Entry 8UFR (X-ray diffraction, 1.87 A resolution); this record covers chains A and B.

# Chain A (and B)
Protein: Nitric oxide synthase, endothelial
From: Homo sapiens
Notes: EC 1.14.13.39; chain B of this document is another copy of the same molecule, construct and numbering; everything in this record applies to it too
UniProt: P29474 (NOS3_HUMAN), isoform P29474-3; residues 41-480 here = UniProt positions 41-480
Amino-acid sequence (440 residues; numbered 41 to 480; the number before each row is that of its first residue):
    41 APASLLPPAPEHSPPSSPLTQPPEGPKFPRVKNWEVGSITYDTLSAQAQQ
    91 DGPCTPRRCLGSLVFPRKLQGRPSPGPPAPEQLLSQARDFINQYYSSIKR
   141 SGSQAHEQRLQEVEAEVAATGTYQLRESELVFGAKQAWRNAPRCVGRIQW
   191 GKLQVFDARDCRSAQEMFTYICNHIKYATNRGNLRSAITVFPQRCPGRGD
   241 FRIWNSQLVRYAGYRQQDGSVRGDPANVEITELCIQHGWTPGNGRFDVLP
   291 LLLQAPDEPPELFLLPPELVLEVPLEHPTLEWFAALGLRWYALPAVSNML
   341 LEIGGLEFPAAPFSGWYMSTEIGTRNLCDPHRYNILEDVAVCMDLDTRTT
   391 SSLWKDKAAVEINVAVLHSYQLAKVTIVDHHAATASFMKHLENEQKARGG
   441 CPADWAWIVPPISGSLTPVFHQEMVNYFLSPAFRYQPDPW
Disordered / not traced: 41-67, 108-119 (chain B: 41-67, 107-118)
Sequence notes: variant Glu298 (Asp in P29474)
Ion coordination: Zn2+: Cys94, Cys99 (shared with Cys94(B), Cys99(B) of chain B); heme Fe near Cys184 (its only coordinating residue here)
Residues lining bound ligands:
  - tetrahydrobiopterin (H4B), molecule 1: Trp74, Trp445, Phe460, His461, Gln462, Glu463
  - tetrahydrobiopterin (H4B), molecule 2: Ser102, Val104, Arg365, Ala446, Trp447
  - heme (HEM): Trp178, Ala181, Arg183, Cys184, Val185, Gly186, Gln189, Leu193, Ser226, Met339, Phe353, Ser354, Gly355, Trp356, Tyr357, Met358, Glu361, Arg365, Val418, Trp447, Phe473, Tyr475
  - WK2 ((7M)-4-methyl-7-(4-methyl-2,3,4,5-tetrahydro-1,4-benzoxazepin-7-yl)quinolin-2-amine): Pro334, Val336, Phe353, Gly355, Trp356, Tyr357, Met358, Glu361, Arg365, Trp447
Curated features (UniProtKB/Swiss-Prot):
  - binding site (Zn(2+)): Cys94, Cys99
  - binding site ((6R)-L-erythro-5,6,7,8-tetrahydrobiopterin): Ser102, Arg365, Ala446, Trp447, Phe460
  - binding site (heme b): Cys184, Tyr475
  - binding site (L-arginine): Gln247, Trp356, Tyr357, Glu361, Asn366
  - modified residue: Ser114 (Phosphoserine)
  - natural variant: Glu298 (D298E: this construct carries the variant), Arg474 (R474C: Found in a colorectal cancer sample)
  - mutagenesis: Ser114 (S114A: Reduced nitrite (NO) production)
From the paper describing this entry:
  - binding site for tetrahydrobiopterin: Arg365
  - binding site for WK2: Glu361
  - self-association interface (contacts with another copy of this molecule); pairs are residue here / residue on that copy: His371-Trp74, His371-His461 (citing earlier work)

# Chain A / chain B interface
Pairs across the interface (118; chain A residue first):
  Pro69(A) - Arg98(B)
  Pro69(A) - Leu100(B)  hydrophobic
  Trp74(A) - Val104(B)
  Trp74(A) - Phe105(B)  hydrophobic
  Trp74(A) - His371(B)
  Glu75(A) - Pro370(B)
  Glu75(A) - His371(B)
  Ser85(A) - Arg97(B)  hydrogen bond (backbone-side chain)
  Ala86(A) - Arg97(B)
  Gln87(A) - Arg97(B)
  Ala88(A) - Arg97(B)  hydrogen bond (backbone-side chain)
  Asp91(A) - Pro96(B)
  Gly92(A) - Pro96(B)  hydrogen bond (backbone-backbone)
  Cys94(A) - Cys94(B)  hydrophobic
  Cys94(A) - Thr95(B)
  Cys94(A) - Pro96(B)
  Cys94(A) - Cys99(B)  hydrophobic
  Thr95(A) - Cys94(B)
  Pro96(A) - Asp91(B)
  Pro96(A) - Gly92(B)  hydrogen bond (backbone-backbone)
  Pro96(A) - Cys94(B)
  Arg97(A) - Ala86(B)  hydrogen bond (side chain-backbone)
  Arg97(A) - Ala88(B)  hydrogen bond (side chain-backbone)
  Arg97(A) - Gln90(B)
  Arg97(A) - Asp91(B)
  Arg97(A) - Tyr467(B)
  Arg98(A) - Pro69(B)
  Arg98(A) - Val465(B)
  Arg98(A) - Asn466(B)
  Cys99(A) - Cys94(B)  hydrophobic
  Cys99(A) - Cys99(B)  hydrophobic
  Cys99(A) - Val465(B)
  Cys99(A) - Asn466(B)  hydrogen bond (backbone-backbone)
  Leu100(A) - Pro69(B)  hydrophobic
  Leu100(A) - Val465(B)  hydrophobic
  Ser102(A) - Trp445(B)
  Ser102(A) - Glu463(B)
  Ser102(A) - Met464(B)  hydrogen bond (side chain-backbone)
  Leu103(A) - Arg70(B)
  Leu103(A) - Glu463(B)
  Val104(A) - Trp74(B)
  Val104(A) - Glu463(B)  hydrogen bond (backbone-side chain)
  Phe105(A) - Trp74(B)  hydrophobic
  Thr364(A) - Ser455(B)
  Arg365(A) - Ser455(B)
  Arg365(A) - Phe460(B)
  Asp369(A) - His461(B)  salt bridge
  Pro370(A) - Glu75(B)
  His371(A) - Trp74(B)
  His371(A) - Glu75(B)
  His371(A) - His461(B)
  Thr390(A) - Asp419(B)  hydrogen bond
  Thr390(A) - His421(B)
  Ser391(A) - Leu407(B)
  Ser391(A) - Gln411(B)
  Ser391(A) - Asp419(B)  hydrogen bond (backbone-side chain)
  Leu393(A) - Val400(B)
  Leu393(A) - Asn403(B)
  Leu393(A) - Val404(B)
  Leu393(A) - Leu407(B)  hydrophobic
  Leu393(A) - His420(B)
  Lys395(A) - His421(B)
  Lys395(A) - Leu456(B)
  Asp396(A) - Val400(B)
  Asp396(A) - His420(B)  salt bridge
  Asp396(A) - His421(B)  salt bridge
  Asp396(A) - Ser453(B)  hydrogen bond
  Asp396(A) - Leu456(B)
  Lys397(A) - Val400(B)
  Lys397(A) - Glu401(B)  salt bridge
  Lys397(A) - Val404(B)
  Ala399(A) - Leu456(B)  hydrophobic
  Val400(A) - Leu393(B)
  Val400(A) - Lys397(B)
  Glu401(A) - Lys397(B)
  Asn403(A) - Leu393(B)
  Val404(A) - Leu393(B)  hydrophobic
  Val404(A) - Lys397(B)
  Leu407(A) - Ser391(B)
  Leu407(A) - Leu393(B)  hydrophobic
  Gln411(A) - Ser391(B)
  Asp419(A) - Thr390(B)  hydrogen bond
  Asp419(A) - Ser391(B)  hydrogen bond (side chain-backbone)
  His420(A) - Leu393(B)
  His420(A) - Asp396(B)  salt bridge
  His421(A) - Thr390(B)
  His421(A) - Lys395(B)
  His421(A) - Asp396(B)  salt bridge
  Trp445(A) - Ser102(B)
  Trp445(A) - Ala446(B)  hydrophobic
  Ala446(A) - Trp445(B)  hydrophobic
  Pro451(A) - Ser453(B)
  Pro451(A) - Gly454(B)  hydrogen bond (backbone-backbone)
  Pro451(A) - Ser455(B)  hydrogen bond (backbone-backbone)
  Ser453(A) - Asp396(B)  hydrogen bond
  Ser453(A) - Pro451(B)
  Ser453(A) - Ser453(B)
  Gly454(A) - Pro451(B)  hydrogen bond (backbone-backbone)
  Ser455(A) - Thr364(B)
  Ser455(A) - Arg365(B)
  Ser455(A) - Pro451(B)  hydrogen bond (backbone-backbone)
  Leu456(A) - Leu376(B)  hydrophobic
  Leu456(A) - Lys395(B)
  Leu456(A) - Asp396(B)
  Leu456(A) - Ala399(B)  hydrophobic
  Phe460(A) - Arg365(B)
  His461(A) - Arg365(B)
  His461(A) - Asp369(B)  salt bridge
  His461(A) - His371(B)
  Glu463(A) - Ser102(B)
  Glu463(A) - Leu103(B)
  Glu463(A) - Val104(B)  hydrogen bond (side chain-backbone)
  Met464(A) - Ser102(B)  hydrogen bond (backbone-side chain)
  Val465(A) - Cys99(B)
  Val465(A) - Leu100(B)  hydrophobic
  Asn466(A) - Arg98(B)
  Asn466(A) - Cys99(B)  hydrogen bond (backbone-backbone)
  Tyr467(A) - Arg97(B)
Other interface residues (no listed pair), chain A (61 interface residues in all): Arg70, Gly101, Leu376, Ser392, Ala422, Ile452
Other interface residues (no listed pair), chain B (63 interface residues in all): Ser85, Gln87, Gly101, Cys368, Ser392, Ala422, Ile452

# Summary
61 residues of chain A face 63 of chain B across their interface, with 22 hydrogen bonds and 7 salt bridges.
Polar pairs include Asp369(A)-His461(B), Asp396(A)-His420(B) and Asp396(A)-His421(B). Chain A binds heme,
tetrahydrobiopterin and compound WK2. The paper reports a binding site for tetrahydrobiopterin at Arg365(A); a
binding site for WK2 at Glu361(A).
Both chains are Nitric oxide synthase, endothelial (Homo sapiens). Entry 8UFR (Structure of human endothelial
nitric oxide synthase heme domain in complex with
4-methyl-7-(4-methyl-2,3,4,5-tetrahydrobenzo[f][1,4]oxazepin-7-yl)quinolin-2-amine dihydrochloride) was
determined by X-ray diffraction (same publication as 8UFP, 8UFQ, 8UFS, 8UFT and 8UFU).
